2E3J - chain A; structure by X-ray diffraction, 2.10 A resolution.

[Chain A]
Molecule: Epoxide hydrolase ephb
From: Mycobacterium tuberculosis
Notes: EC 3.3.2.3
UniProtKB: P95276 (P95276_MYCTU); numbering as in UniProt (aligned over 2-356)
Chain sequence (356 residues; numbered 1 to 356; the number before each row is that of its first residue):
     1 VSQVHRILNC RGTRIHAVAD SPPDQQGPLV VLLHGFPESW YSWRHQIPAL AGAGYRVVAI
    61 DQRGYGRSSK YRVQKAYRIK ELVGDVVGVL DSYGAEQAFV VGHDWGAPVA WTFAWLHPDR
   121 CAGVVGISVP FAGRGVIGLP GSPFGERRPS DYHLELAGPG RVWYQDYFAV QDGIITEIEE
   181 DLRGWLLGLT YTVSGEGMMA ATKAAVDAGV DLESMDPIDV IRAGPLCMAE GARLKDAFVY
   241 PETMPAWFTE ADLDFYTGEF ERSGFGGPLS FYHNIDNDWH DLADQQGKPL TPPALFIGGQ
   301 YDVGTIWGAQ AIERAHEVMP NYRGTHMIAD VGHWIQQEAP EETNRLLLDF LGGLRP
Unresolved in the structure: 1-3, 207-213
Differences from the reference sequence: expression tag (1)
UniProt features mapped onto this chain:
  - active site: Asp-104 (Nucleophile), His-333 (Proton acceptor)
  - site: Tyr-164 (Contributes to the formation of an oxyanion binding site for the epoxide oxygen of substrate), Tyr-272 (Contributes to the formation of an oxyanion binding site for the epoxide oxygen of substrate), Asp-302 (Plays an orienting role for the imidazole group of His-333)
From the paper describing this entry:
  - catalytic residues: Phe-36, Asp-104, Tyr-164, Tyr-272, Asp-302, His-333
  - contacts within the chain: Asp-302/His-333 (hydrogen bond)
  - binding site for acetate ion: Tyr-164, Tyr-272

[Overview]
Curated annotation (UniProt) lists active-site residues Asp-104 and His-333. The paper reports catalytic
residues Phe-36, Asp-104 and Tyr-164 among others; a binding site for acetate ion at Tyr-164 and Tyr-272.
Chain A is Epoxide hydrolase ephb (Mycobacterium tuberculosis); the structure, The crystal structure of
epoxide hydrolase B (Rv1938) from mycobacterium tuberculosis at 2.1 angstrom, was determined by X-ray
diffraction (same publication as 2ZJF).
